PDB entry 3K4D | X-ray diffraction, 2.39 A resolution | chains A and B

Chain A (and B):
Protein: Beta-glucuronidase
Source organism: Escherichia coli
Notes: EC 3.2.1.31; chain B of this document is another copy of the same molecule, construct and numbering; everything in this record applies to it too
UniProtKB: P05804 (BGLR_ECOLI); residues 1-603 here = UniProt positions 1-603
Chain sequence (605 residues; row label = number of the first residue in the row; numbers below 1 keep their minus sign (Ser-1 is residue -1)):
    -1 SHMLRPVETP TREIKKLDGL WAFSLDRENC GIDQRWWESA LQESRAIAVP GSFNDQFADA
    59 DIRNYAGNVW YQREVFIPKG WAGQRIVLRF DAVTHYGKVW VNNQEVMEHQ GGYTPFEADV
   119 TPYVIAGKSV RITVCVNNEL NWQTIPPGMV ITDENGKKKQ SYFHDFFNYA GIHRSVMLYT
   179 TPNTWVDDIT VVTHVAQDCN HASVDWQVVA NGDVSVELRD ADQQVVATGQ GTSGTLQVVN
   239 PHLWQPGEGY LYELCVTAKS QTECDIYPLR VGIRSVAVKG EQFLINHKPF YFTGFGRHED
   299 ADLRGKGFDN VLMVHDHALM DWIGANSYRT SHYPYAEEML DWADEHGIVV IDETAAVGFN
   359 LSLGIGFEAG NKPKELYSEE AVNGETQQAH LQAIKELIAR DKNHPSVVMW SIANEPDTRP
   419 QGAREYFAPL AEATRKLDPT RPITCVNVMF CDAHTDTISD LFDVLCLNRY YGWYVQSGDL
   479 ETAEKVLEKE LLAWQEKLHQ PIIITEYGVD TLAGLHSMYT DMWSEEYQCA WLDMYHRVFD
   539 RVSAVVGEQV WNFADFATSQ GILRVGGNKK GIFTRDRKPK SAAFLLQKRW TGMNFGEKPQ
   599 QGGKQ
Disordered / not traced: 363-369, 602-603
Construct notes: expression tag (-1 to 0)
Small-molecule neighbours: EVA ((2S,3R,4S,5R)-3,4,5-trihydroxy-6-oxopiperidine-2-carboxylic acid): Asp163, His330, Asn412, Glu413, Asn466, Tyr468, Tyr472, Glu504, Trp549, Phe554, Arg562, Asn566, Lys568
UniProt features mapped onto this chain:
  - motif: Asn566 to Lys568 (N-K motif)
  - active site: Glu413 (Proton donor), Glu504 (Nucleophile)
  - binding site (D-glucuronate): Asp163, Asn412, Asn466, Tyr472, Glu504, Trp549, Lys568

How chain A and chain B interact:
Pairs across the interface (56; chain A residue first):
  Glu6(A) - Phe74(B)
  Thr7(A) - Phe74(B)
  Thr7(A) - Lys77(B)  hydrogen bond (backbone-side chain)
  Pro8(A) - Lys77(B)  hydrogen bond (backbone-side chain)
  Arg10(A) - Pro76(B)
  Arg10(A) - Lys77(B)
  Ile12(A) - Glu11(B)
  Lys13(A) - Lys13(B)
  Lys13(A) - Leu15(B)
  Lys13(A) - Asp16(B)
  Asp16(A) - Lys13(B)  salt bridge
  Gly17(A) - Asn308(B)
  Leu18(A) - Asn308(B)
  Ala44(A) - Val312(B)
  Ala44(A) - Trp340(B)  hydrophobic
  Ala46(A) - Asn308(B)
  Ala46(A) - Val309(B)  hydrophobic
  Ala46(A) - Val312(B)
  Asp53(A) - His313(B)
  Gln54(A) - Val312(B)
  Gln54(A) - His313(B)  hydrogen bond (backbone-backbone)
  Phe55(A) - Val312(B)  hydrophobic
  Phe55(A) - Ala316(B)
  Ala56(A) - His313(B)
  Ala56(A) - Leu317(B)  hydrophobic
  Phe74(A) - Glu6(B)
  Phe74(A) - Thr7(B)
  Pro76(A) - Arg10(B)
  Lys77(A) - Pro8(B)  hydrogen bond (side chain-backbone)
  Lys77(A) - Arg10(B)
  Gly78(A) - Arg10(B)
  Gly78(A) - Gly78(B)
  Asp300(A) - Asp574(B)
  Leu301(A) - Val309(B)
  Leu301(A) - His313(B)
  Arg302(A) - Arg302(B)
  Arg302(A) - Asp307(B)  salt bridge
  Asp307(A) - Arg302(B)  salt bridge
  Asn308(A) - Gly17(B)
  Asn308(A) - Leu18(B)
  Asn308(A) - Ala46(B)
  Val309(A) - Ala46(B)  hydrophobic
  Val309(A) - Leu301(B)
  Val309(A) - Arg302(B)
  Leu310(A) - Leu301(B)  hydrophobic
  Val312(A) - Gln54(B)
  Val312(A) - Phe55(B)  hydrophobic
  His313(A) - Asp53(B)  hydrogen bond (side chain-backbone)
  His313(A) - Gln54(B)  hydrogen bond (backbone-backbone)
  His313(A) - Ala56(B)
  His313(A) - Leu301(B)
  Ala316(A) - Phe55(B)
  Leu317(A) - Ala56(B)  hydrophobic
  Trp340(A) - Ala44(B)  hydrophobic
  Asp574(A) - Asp300(B)
  Asp574(A) - Leu301(B)
Interface residues without a listed pair, chain A (41 interface residues in all): Thr9, Glu11, Lys14, Arg43, Ile45, Pro48, Val73, Ile75, Arg575
Interface residues without a listed pair, chain B (40 interface residues in all): Thr9, Ile12, Arg43, Ile45, Pro48, Ile75, Leu310, Arg575

Summary:
The interface between chain A and chain B involves 41 residues on one side and 40 on the other; the contacts
include 6 hydrogen bonds and 3 salt bridges. Polar contacts include Asp16(A)-Lys13(B), Arg302(A)-Asp307(B) and
Thr7(A)-Lys77(B). Chain A binds compound EVA.
Chain A and chain B are both Beta-glucuronidase (Escherichia coli); the structure, Crystal structure of E.
coli beta-glucuronidase with the glucaro-d-lactam inhibitor bound, was determined by X-ray diffraction (same
publication as 3K46, 3K4A, 3LPF and 3LPG).
